8BDF - chains D and E of the 6 polymer chains in the assembly; structure by X-ray diffraction, 1.95 A resolution.

# Chain D
Protein: Tubulin beta-2B chain
Organism: Bos taurus
UniProtKB: Q6B856 (TBB2B_BOVIN); the author numbering skips numbers that UniProt does not, so the offset changes along the chain: 1-42 = UniProt 1-42; 45-360 = UniProt 43-358; 369-455 = UniProt 359-445
Chain sequence (445 residues; row label = number of the first residue in the row; note: 10 numbers in that range are skipped by the numbering (no residue carries them; nothing is unmodelled there)):
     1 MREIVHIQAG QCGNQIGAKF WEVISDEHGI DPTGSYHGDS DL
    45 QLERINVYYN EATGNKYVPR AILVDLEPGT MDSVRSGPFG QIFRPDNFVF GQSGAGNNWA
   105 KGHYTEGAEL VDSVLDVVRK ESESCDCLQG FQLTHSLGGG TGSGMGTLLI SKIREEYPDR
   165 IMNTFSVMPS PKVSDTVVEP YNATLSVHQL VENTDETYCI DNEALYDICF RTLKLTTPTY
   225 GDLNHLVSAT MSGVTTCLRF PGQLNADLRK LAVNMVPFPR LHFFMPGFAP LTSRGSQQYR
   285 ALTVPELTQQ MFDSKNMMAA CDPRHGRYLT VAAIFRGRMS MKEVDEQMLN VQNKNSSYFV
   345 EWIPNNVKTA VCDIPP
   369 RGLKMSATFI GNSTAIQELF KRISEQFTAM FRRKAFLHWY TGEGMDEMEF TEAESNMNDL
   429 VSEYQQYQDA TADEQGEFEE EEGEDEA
Disordered / not traced: 281-285, 442-455
Bound ions: Mg2+: Gln11 (together with GDP)
Small-molecule neighbours:
  - GDP (guanosine-5'-diphosphate): Gly10, Gln11, Cys12, Gln15, Ile16, Ala99, Asn101, Ser140, Gly142, Gly143, Gly144, Thr145, Gly146, Ser147, Val171, Pro173, Val177, Ser178, Glu183, Asn206, Leu209, Tyr224, Leu227, Asn228
  - R42 ([(1S,2S,3R,4S,7R,9S,10S,12R,15S)-4-acetyloxy-15-[(2R,3S)-3-[(4-methoxy-2-methylidene-4-oxidanylidene-butanoyl)amino]-2-oxidanyl-3-phenyl-propanoyl]oxy-10,14,16,16-tetramethyl-1,9,12-tris(oxidanyl)-11-oxidanylidene-6-oxatetracyclo[11.3.1.03,10.04,7]heptadec-13-en-2-yl] benzoate): Lys19, Glu22, Val23, Glu27, Cys213, Leu217, Leu219, Asp226, His229, Leu230, Ser232, Ala233, Ser236, Phe272, Pro274, Leu275, Thr276, Ser277, Arg278, Arg320, Pro360, Arg369, Gly370, Leu371
What the authors report for this chain:
  - binding site for R42: Glu22, His229, Thr276, Arg369, Gly370
  - conformationally variable residues (side-chain flip): Arg369

# Chain E
Protein: Stathmin-4
Organism: Rattus norvegicus
UniProtKB: P63043 (STMN4_RAT); residues 5-145 here correspond to UniProt positions 49-189 (UniProt number = residue number + 44)
Chain sequence (143 residues; numbered 3 to 145; the number before each row is that of its first residue):
     3 MADMEVIELN KCTSGQSFEV ILKPPSFDGV PEFNASLPRR RDPSLEEIQK KLEAAEERRK
    63 YQEAELLKHL AEKREHEREV IQKAIEENNN FIKMAKEKLA QKMESNKENR EAHLAAMLER
   123 LQEKDKHAEE VRKNKELKEE ASR
Disordered / not traced: 3-5, 29-43, 142-145
Differences from the reference sequence: initiating methionine (3); expression tag (4)

# Interface between chain D and chain E
Contacting residue pairs (26):
  Tyr108(D) with His129(E), hydrogen bond; Ala130(E), hydrophobic; Val133(E), hydrophobic; Arg134(E), hydrogen bond (backbone-side chain)
  Ala112(D) with Arg134(E)
  Ser155(D) with Leu123(E)
  Lys156(D) with Asp127(E), salt bridge
  Glu159(D) with Leu120(E); Leu123(E); Gln124(E); Asp127(E)
  Pro162(D) with Leu116(E), hydrophobic; Met119(E)
  Asp163(D) with Arg112(E)
  Gln193(D) with Lys126(E), hydrogen bond
  Asn197(D) with Leu123(E); Lys126(E)
  Thr409(D) with Lys140(E), hydrogen bond (backbone-side chain)
  Gly410(D) with Lys137(E)
  Glu411(D) with Val133(E); Lys137(E), salt bridge
  Gly412(D) with Val133(E); Asn136(E), hydrogen bond (backbone-side chain); Lys137(E)
  Met413(D) with Val133(E)
  Glu417(D) with His129(E), salt bridge
Other interface residues (no listed pair), chain D (17 interface residues in all): Thr109, Arg158

# Overview
17 residues of chain D and 15 residues of chain E are in contact; the contacts include 5 hydrogen bonds and 3
salt bridges. Polar pairs include Lys156(D)-Asp127(E), Glu411(D)-Lys137(E) and Glu417(D)-His129(E). The paper
reports a binding site for R42 at Glu22(D), His229(D) and Thr276(D) among others; conformational variability
at Arg369(D).
Here chain D is Tubulin beta-2B chain (Bos taurus) and chain E is Stathmin-4 (Rattus norvegicus). Entry 8BDF
(Tubulin-taxane-2a complex) was determined by X-ray diffraction together with 8BDE and 8BDG from the same
study.
